PDB entry 7EQD | electron microscopy, 2.76 A resolution | chains L and W of the 35 polymer chains in the assembly

== Chain L ==
Protein: Reaction center protein L chain
Organism: Rhodospirillum rubrum
UniProtKB: P10717 (RCEL_RHORU); numbering as in UniProt (aligned over 2-276)
Chain sequence (275 residues; each row starts with the number of its first residue):
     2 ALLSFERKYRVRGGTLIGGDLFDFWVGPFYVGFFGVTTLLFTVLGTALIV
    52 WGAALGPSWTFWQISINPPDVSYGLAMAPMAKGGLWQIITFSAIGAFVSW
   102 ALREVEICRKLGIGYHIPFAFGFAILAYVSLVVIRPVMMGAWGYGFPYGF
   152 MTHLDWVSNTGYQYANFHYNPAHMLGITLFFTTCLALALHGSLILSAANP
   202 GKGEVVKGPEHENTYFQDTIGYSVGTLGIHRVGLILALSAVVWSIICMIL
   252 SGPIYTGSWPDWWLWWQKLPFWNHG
Bound ions: Fe ion: His191, His231 (shared with 3 residues of chain M)
Ligand contacts:
  - Trans-Geranyl BACTERIOCHLOROPHYLL A (07D), molecule 1: Ile50, Phe62, Tyr129, Leu132, Phe147, Gly150, Phe151, Met152, His154, Leu155, Trp157, Val158
  - Trans-Geranyl BACTERIOCHLOROPHYLL A (07D), molecule 2: Phe98, Phe122, Ala125, Ile126, Ala128, Tyr129, Leu132, Trp157, Val158, Ser159, Thr161, Gly162, Tyr163, Phe168, His169, His174, Gly177, Ile178, Phe181, Phe182, Val242, Ser245, Ile246, Cys248, Met249
  - Trans-Geranyl BACTERIOCHLOROPHYLL A (07D), molecule 3: Val158, Tyr163, His169, Phe182
  - Trans-Geranyl BACTERIOCHLOROPHYLL A (07D), molecule 4: His169, Met175, Ile178, Thr179, Phe182, Thr183, Leu186
  - Trans-Geranyl BACTERIOPHEOPHYTIN A (08I), molecule 1: Thr39, Phe42, Thr43, Gly46, Thr47, Ile50, Ile90, Ser93, Ala94, Ala97, Phe98, Trp101, Glu105, Ile118, Ala121, Phe122, Phe124, Ala125, Tyr129, Phe147, Tyr149, Gly150, Phe151, His154, Phe181, Ala238, Leu239, Val242
  - Trans-Geranyl BACTERIOPHEOPHYTIN A (08I), molecule 2: Phe182, Cys185, Leu186, Ala189, Leu190, Ile221
  - RQ0 (2-azanyl-5-[(2E,6E,8E,10E,12E,14E,18E,22E,26E,30E,34E)-3,7,11,15,19,23,27,31,35,39-decamethyltetraconta-2,6,8,10,12,14,18,22,26,30,34,38-dodecaenyl]-3-methoxy-6-methyl-cyclohexa-2,5-diene-1,4-dione): Val27, Phe30, Val32, Leu40, Val44, Thr47, Ala48, Val51, Trp101, Arg104
  - ubiquinone-10 (U10), molecule 1: Pro172, Met175, Leu176, Thr179, Trp264
  - ubiquinone-10 (U10), molecule 2: Thr183, Ala187, Leu190, His191, Leu194, Ile195, Glu213, Asn214, Phe217, Ile221, Tyr223, Ser224, Val225, Gly226, Thr227, Ile230, Leu237
Swiss-Prot annotation at these positions:
  - binding site ((7R,8Z)-bacteriochlorophyll b): His154, His174
  - binding site (Fe cation): His191, His231
  - binding site (a ubiquinone): Phe217
Reported in the primary citation:
  - binding site for Trans-Geranyl BACTERIOCHLOROPHYLL A: His169, His174
  - Trans-Geranyl BACTERIOCHLOROPHYLL A coordination: His174

== Chain W ==
Protein: Light-harvesting protein B-870 alpha chain
Organism: Rhodospirillum rubrum
UniProtKB: P02947 (LHA_RHORU); residue numbers follow UniProt; this construct covers 1-62
Chain sequence (62 residues; numbered 1 to 62; the number before each row is that of its first residue):
     1 MWRIWQLFDPRQALVGLATFLFVLALLIHFILLSTERFNWLEGASTKPVQ
    51 TSMVMPSSDLAV
Unresolved in the structure: 48-62
Modified positions: Met1 (N-formylmethionine; FME)
Ligand contacts:
  - Trans-Geranyl BACTERIOCHLOROPHYLL A (07D), molecule 1: Ala18, Leu21, Phe22, Ala25, His29, Leu32, Phe38, Trp40
  - Trans-Geranyl BACTERIOCHLOROPHYLL A (07D), molecule 2: Leu21, Leu24, Ala25, Ile28, His29, Leu32, Phe38
  - spirilloxanthin (CRT), molecule 1: Met1, Arg3, Ile4, Gln6, Leu7
  - spirilloxanthin (CRT), molecule 2: Pro10, Leu14, Leu17, Phe20, Leu21, Leu24, Leu27, Ile28, Ile31
  - spirilloxanthin (CRT), molecule 3: Phe22, Ala25, Leu26, His29, Phe30, Trp40
Swiss-Prot annotation at these positions:
  - binding site (a bacteriochlorophyll): His29
  - modified residue: Met1 (N-formylmethionine)
Reported in the primary citation:
  - binding site for Trans-Geranyl BACTERIOCHLOROPHYLL A: His29, Trp40

== Chain L / chain W interface ==
Contacting residue pairs - 9 pairs, chain L then chain W:
  Pro271(L) - Ile31(W)
  Pro271(L) - Ser34(W)  hydrogen bond (backbone-side chain)
  Phe272(L) - Leu27(W)  hydrophobic
  Phe272(L) - Phe30(W)
  Phe272(L) - Ile31(W)  hydrophobic
  Asn274(L) - Ser34(W)  hydrogen bond
  His275(L) - Ser34(W)
  His275(L) - Glu42(W)  salt bridge
  Gly276(L) - Ser34(W)  hydrogen bond (backbone-backbone)
Interface residues without a listed pair, chain L (6 interface residues in all): Trp273
Interface residues without a listed pair, chain W (7 interface residues in all): Leu33, Asn39

== In short ==
The interface between chain L and chain W involves 6 residues on one side and 7 on the other, with 3 hydrogen
bonds and 1 salt bridge. Polar pairs include His275(L)-Glu42(W), Pro271(L)-Ser34(W) and Asn274(L)-Ser34(W).
From the paper: a binding site for Trans-Geranyl BACTERIOCHLOROPHYLL A at His169(L), His174(L) and His29(W)
among others; Trans-Geranyl BACTERIOCHLOROPHYLL A coordination by His174(L).
Chain L is Reaction center protein L chain and chain W is Light-harvesting protein B-870 alpha chain, both
from Rhodospirillum rubrum; the structure, Structure of photosynthetic LH1-rc super-complex of rhodospirillum
rubrum, was determined by electron microscopy.
